Entry 8WPP (electron microscopy, 3.10 A resolution); this record covers chains E and H of the 9 polymer chains in the assembly.

# Chain E
Protein: H5R late gene transcription factor
Source organism: Monkeypox virus
Sequence (210 residues; row label = number of the first residue in the row):
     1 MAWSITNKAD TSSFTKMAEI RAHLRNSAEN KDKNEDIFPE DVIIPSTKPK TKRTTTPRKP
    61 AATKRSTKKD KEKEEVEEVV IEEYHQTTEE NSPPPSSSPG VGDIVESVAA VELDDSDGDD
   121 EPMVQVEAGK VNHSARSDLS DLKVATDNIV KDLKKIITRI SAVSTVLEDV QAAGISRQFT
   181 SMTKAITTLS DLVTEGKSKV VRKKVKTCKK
Disordered / not traced: 1-139, 197-210

# Chain H
Molecule: Primer DNA
Source organism: Homo sapiens
Sequence (35 nucleotides; row label = number of the first residue in the row):
     1 ATTTCGCGGG AGCTATGACC ATGATTACGA ATTGC
Disordered / not traced: 1-4

# How chain E and chain H interact
Contacting residue pairs - 9 pairs, chain E then chain H:
  Asp169(E) with DA18(H), phosphate contact
  Ala173(E) with DG17(H), sugar contact
  Ser176(E) with DG17(H), hydrogen bond to the phosphate
  Arg177(E) with DT14(H), base contact; DA15(H), hydrogen bond to the base; DT16(H), phosphate contact; DG17(H), phosphate contact
  Thr180(E) with DT16(H), hydrogen bond to the phosphate
  Ser181(E) with DT16(H), hydrogen bond to the phosphate

# In short
Chain E and chain H form an interface of 6 and 5 residues respectively; the contacts include 4 hydrogen bonds.
Polar pairs include Arg177(E)-DA15(H), Ser176(E)-DG17(H) and Thr180(E)-DT16(H).
Here chain E is H5R late gene transcription factor (Monkeypox virus) and chain H is Primer DNA (Homo sapiens).
Entry 8WPP (Structure of monkeypox virus polymerase complex F8-A22-E4-H5 with endogenous DNA) was determined
by electron microscopy (same publication as 8WPE, 8WPF and 8WPK).
